8BWS - chains A and H of the 20 polymer chains in the assembly; structure by electron microscopy, 3.20 A resolution.

Chain A:
Name: DNA-directed RNA polymerase III subunit RPC1
From: Saccharomyces cerevisiae S288C
Notes: EC 2.7.7.6
UniProtKB: P04051 (RPC1_YEAST); numbering as in UniProt (aligned over 1-1460)
Amino-acid sequence (1460 residues; numbered 1 to 1460; the number before each row is that of its first residue):
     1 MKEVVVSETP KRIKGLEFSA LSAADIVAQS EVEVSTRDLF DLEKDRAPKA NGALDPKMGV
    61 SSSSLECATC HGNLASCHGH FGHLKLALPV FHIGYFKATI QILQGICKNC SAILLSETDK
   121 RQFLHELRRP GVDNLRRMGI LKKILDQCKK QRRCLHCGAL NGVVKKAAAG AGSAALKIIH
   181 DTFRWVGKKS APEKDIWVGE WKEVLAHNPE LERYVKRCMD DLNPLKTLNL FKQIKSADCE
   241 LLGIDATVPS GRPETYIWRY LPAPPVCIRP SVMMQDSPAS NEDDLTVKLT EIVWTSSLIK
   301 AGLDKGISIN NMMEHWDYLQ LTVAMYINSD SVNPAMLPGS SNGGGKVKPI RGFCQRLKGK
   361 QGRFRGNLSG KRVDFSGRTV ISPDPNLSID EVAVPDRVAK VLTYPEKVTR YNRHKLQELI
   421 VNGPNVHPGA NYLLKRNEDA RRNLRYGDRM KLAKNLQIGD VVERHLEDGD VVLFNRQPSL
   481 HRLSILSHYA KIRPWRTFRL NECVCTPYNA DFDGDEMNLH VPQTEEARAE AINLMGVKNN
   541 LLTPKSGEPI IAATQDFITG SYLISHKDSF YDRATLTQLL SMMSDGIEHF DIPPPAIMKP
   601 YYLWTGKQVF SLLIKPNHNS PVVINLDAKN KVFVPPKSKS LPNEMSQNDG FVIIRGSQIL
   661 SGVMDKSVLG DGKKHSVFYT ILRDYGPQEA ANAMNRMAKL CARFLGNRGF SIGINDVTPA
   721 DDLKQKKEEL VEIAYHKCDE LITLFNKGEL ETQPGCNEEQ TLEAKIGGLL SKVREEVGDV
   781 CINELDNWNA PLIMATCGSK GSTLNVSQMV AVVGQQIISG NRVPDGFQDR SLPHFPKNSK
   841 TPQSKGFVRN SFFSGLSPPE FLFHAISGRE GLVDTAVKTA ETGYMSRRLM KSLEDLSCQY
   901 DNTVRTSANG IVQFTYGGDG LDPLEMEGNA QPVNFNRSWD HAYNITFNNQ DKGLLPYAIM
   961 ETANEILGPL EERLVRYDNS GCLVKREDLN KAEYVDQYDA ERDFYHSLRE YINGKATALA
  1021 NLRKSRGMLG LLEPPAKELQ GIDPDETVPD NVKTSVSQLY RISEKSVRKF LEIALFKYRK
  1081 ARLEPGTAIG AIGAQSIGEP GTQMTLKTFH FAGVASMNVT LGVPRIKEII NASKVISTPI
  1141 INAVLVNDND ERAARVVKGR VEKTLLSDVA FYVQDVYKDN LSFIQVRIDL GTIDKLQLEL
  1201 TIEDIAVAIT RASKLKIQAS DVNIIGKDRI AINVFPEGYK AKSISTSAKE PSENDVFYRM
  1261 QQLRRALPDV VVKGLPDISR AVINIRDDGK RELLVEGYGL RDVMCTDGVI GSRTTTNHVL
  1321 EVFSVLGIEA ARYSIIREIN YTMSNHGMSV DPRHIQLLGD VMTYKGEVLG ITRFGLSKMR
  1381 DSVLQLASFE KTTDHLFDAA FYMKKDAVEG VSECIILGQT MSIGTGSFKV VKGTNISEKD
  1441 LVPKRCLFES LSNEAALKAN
Disordered / not traced: 1, 274-279, 335-348, 1237-1251
Swiss-Prot annotation at these positions:
  - region: Pro858 to Glu870 (Bridging helix)
  - binding site (Zn(2+)): Cys67, Cys70, Cys77, His80, Cys107, Cys110, Cys154
  - binding site (Mg(2+)): Asp511, Asp513, Asp515
  - mutagenesis: Thr506 (T506I: Temperature-sensitive), Asn509 (N509Y: Temperature-sensitive), Asn518 (N518Q: Temperature-sensitive)
Metal / ion sites: Zn2+ site 1: Cys67, Cys70, Cys77, His80; Zn2+ site 2: Cys107, Cys110, Cys154, Cys157; Mg2+: Asp511, Asp513, Asp515 (shared with 1 residue of chain R)
Ligand contacts: 4QM ((3R,5S,7R,8R,9S,10S,12S,13R,14S,17R)-10,13-dimethyl-17-[(2R)-pentan-2-yl]-2,3,4,5,6,7,8,9,11,12,14,15,16,17-tetradecahydro-1H-cyclopenta[a]phenanthrene-3,7,12-triol): Lys1134, Asp1277, Tyr1298, His1318, Leu1320, Glu1321, Ser1324

Chain H:
Name: DNA-directed RNA polymerases I, II, and III subunit RPABC3
From: Saccharomyces cerevisiae S288C
UniProtKB: P20436 (RPAB3_YEAST); residues 1-146 here = UniProt positions 1-146
Amino-acid sequence (146 residues; row label = number of the first residue in the row):
     1 MSNTLFDDIF QVSEVDPGRY NKVCRIEAAS TTQDQCKLTL DINVELFPVA AQDSLTVTIA
    61 SSLNLEDTPA NDSSATRSWR PPQAGDRSLA DDYDYVMYGT AYKFEEVSKD LIAVYYSFGG
   121 LLMRLEGNYR NLNNLKQENA YLLIRR
Disordered / not traced: 66-73
Swiss-Prot annotation at these positions:
  - region: Asp16 to Thr39 (Non-specific ssDNA binding)
  - modified residue: Ser2 (N-acetylserine), Thr68 (Phosphothreonine)

Chain A / chain H interface:
Residue-residue contacts - 86 pairs, chain A then chain H:
  His566(A) - Tyr20(H)
  Lys567(A) - Tyr20(H)
  Lys567(A) - Val23(H)
  Lys567(A) - Asp41(H)  salt bridge
  Lys567(A) - Gly120(H)  hydrogen bond (side chain-backbone)
  Lys567(A) - Leu121(H)
  Asp568(A) - Tyr20(H)
  Asp568(A) - Asn21(H)
  Asp568(A) - Lys22(H)
  Asp568(A) - Val23(H)
  Phe570(A) - Lys22(H)
  Phe570(A) - Asn43(H)
  Phe570(A) - Leu121(H)  hydrophobic
  Arg573(A) - Trp79(H)  hydrogen bond (side chain-backbone)
  Asp591(A) - Arg77(H)
  Ile592(A) - Ser78(H)  hydrogen bond (backbone-side chain)
  Ile592(A) - Trp79(H)  hydrogen bond (backbone-backbone)
  Pro593(A) - Trp79(H)
  Pro594(A) - Trp79(H)
  Pro594(A) - Tyr98(H)  hydrophobic
  Pro595(A) - Trp79(H)
  Pro595(A) - Tyr98(H)
  Ala596(A) - Met97(H)
  Ala596(A) - Tyr98(H)  hydrogen bond (backbone-backbone)
  Ala596(A) - Phe118(H)
  Ala596(A) - Gly119(H)
  Ile597(A) - Leu46(H)  hydrophobic
  Ile597(A) - Tyr95(H)
  Ile597(A) - Val96(H)
  Ile597(A) - Met97(H)  hydrophobic
  Met598(A) - Trp79(H)
  Met598(A) - Val96(H)  hydrogen bond (backbone-backbone)
  Met598(A) - Tyr98(H)  hydrophobic
  Met598(A) - Tyr141(H)  hydrophobic
  Lys599(A) - Ala90(H)
  Lys599(A) - Tyr93(H)
  Lys599(A) - Asp94(H)
  Lys599(A) - Tyr95(H)
  Lys599(A) - Val96(H)
  Pro600(A) - Leu46(H)  hydrophobic
  Pro600(A) - Tyr95(H)  hydrophobic
  Tyr601(A) - Leu46(H)  hydrophobic
  Tyr602(A) - Trp79(H)  hydrophobic
  Tyr602(A) - Pro81(H)  hydrophobic
  Tyr602(A) - Pro82(H)
  Leu603(A) - Leu46(H)  hydrophobic
  Trp604(A) - Trp79(H)  hydrophobic
  Thr605(A) - Gly119(H)
  Lys607(A) - Gly119(H)
  Lys607(A) - Gly120(H)
  His618(A) - Arg77(H)  hydrogen bond
  Leu641(A) - Arg124(H)
  Pro642(A) - Lys103(H)
  Pro642(A) - Glu105(H)
  Pro642(A) - Tyr115(H)
  Glu644(A) - Tyr102(H)
  Glu644(A) - Lys103(H)
  Glu644(A) - Leu122(H)
  Met645(A) - Arg25(H)
  Met645(A) - Tyr115(H)  hydrophobic
  Ser646(A) - Arg25(H)  hydrogen bond (backbone-side chain)
  Asp649(A) - Tyr20(H)
  Leu660(A) - Thr100(H)
  Leu660(A) - Tyr102(H)  hydrophobic
  Leu660(A) - Ser117(H)
  Leu660(A) - Gly120(H)
  Ser661(A) - Leu122(H)
  Asn787(A) - Arg19(H)  hydrogen bond (side chain-backbone)
  Asn787(A) - Asn21(H)  hydrogen bond
  Trp788(A) - Asn21(H)  hydrogen bond
  Phe947(A) - Lys136(H)
  Leu1022(A) - Glu106(H)
  Ser1025(A) - Lys109(H)  hydrogen bond (backbone-side chain)
  Arg1026(A) - Asp110(H)  salt bridge
  Arg1026(A) - Leu111(H)
  Arg1026(A) - Ile112(H)
  Asn1051(A) - Asn131(H)  hydrogen bond (backbone-side chain)
  Thr1054(A) - Asn131(H)  hydrogen bond
  Ser1055(A) - Asn131(H)
  Gln1058(A) - Phe104(H)
  Gln1058(A) - Ile112(H)
  Gln1058(A) - Asn131(H)  hydrogen bond (side chain-backbone)
  Gln1058(A) - Asn134(H)  hydrogen bond (side chain-backbone)
  Leu1059(A) - Glu106(H)
  Leu1059(A) - Ile112(H)  hydrophobic
  Tyr1060(A) - Glu106(H)
Also at the interface, not in a pair above, chain A (51 interface residues in all): Gln608, Lys637, Ser640, Gln647, Asn648, Asp786, Tyr943, Asn949, Val1052
Also at the interface, not in a pair above, chain H (48 interface residues in all): Asp16, Thr39, Asp91, Ser108, Gln137

Summary:
51 residues of chain A and 48 residues of chain H are in contact; the contacts include 16 hydrogen bonds and 2
salt bridges. Polar pairs include Lys567(A)-Asp41(H), Arg1026(A)-Asp110(H) and Lys567(A)-Gly120(H). Chain A
binds compound 4QM.
Chain A is DNA-directed RNA polymerase III subunit RPC1 and chain H is DNA-directed RNA polymerases I, II, and
III subunit RPABC3, both from Saccharomyces cerevisiae S288C; the structure, Structure of yeast RNA Polymerase
III elongation complex at 3.3 A, was determined by electron microscopy, deposited together with 7Z0H, 7Z2Z,
7Z30 and 7Z31.
